6DDV - chains B and A of the 3 polymer chains in the assembly; structure by X-ray diffraction, 2.05 A resolution.

[Chain B]
Name: Anti-MICA Fab fragment heavy chain clone 6E1
Organism: Mus musculus
Notes: antibody fragment or engineered binder
Chain sequence (226 residues; numbered 1 to 217 plus 9 insertion-coded residues; the number before each row is that of its first residue; a row labelled like 82A-82C holds insertion residues (82A, then the next letters in order)):
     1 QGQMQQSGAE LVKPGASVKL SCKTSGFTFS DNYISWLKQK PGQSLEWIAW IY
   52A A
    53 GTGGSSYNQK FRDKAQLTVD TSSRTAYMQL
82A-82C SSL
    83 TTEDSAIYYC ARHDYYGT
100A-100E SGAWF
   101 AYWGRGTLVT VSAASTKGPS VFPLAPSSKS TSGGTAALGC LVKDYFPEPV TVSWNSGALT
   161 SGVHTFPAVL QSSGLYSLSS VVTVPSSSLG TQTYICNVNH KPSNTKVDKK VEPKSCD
Unresolved in the structure: 1, 215-217
Disulfides: Cys22-Cys92, Cys140-Cys196

[Chain A]
Name: Anti-MICA Fab fragment light chain clone 6E1
Organism: Mus musculus
Notes: antibody fragment or engineered binder
Chain sequence (219 residues; row label = number of the first residue in the row; a row labelled like 27A-27E holds insertion residues (27A, then the next letters in order)):
     1 DVLMTQTPLS LPVSLGDQAS ISCRSSQ
27A-27E HIVHS
    28 NENTYLEWYL QKPGQSPKLL IYKVSNRFSG VPDRFSGSGS GTDFTLKISR VEAEDLGVYY
    88 CFQGSHVPWT FGGGTKLEIK RTVAAPSVFI FPPSDEQLKS GTASVVCLLN NFYPREAKVQ
   148 WKVDNALQSG NSQESVTEQD SKDSTYSLSS TLTLSKADYE KHKVYACEVT HQGLSSPVTK
   208 SFNRGEC
Unresolved in the structure: 213-214
Disulfides: Cys23-Cys88, Cys134-Cys194

[How chain B and chain A interact]
Residue-residue contacts - 85 pairs, chain B then chain A:
  Leu37(B) with Phe98(A), hydrophobic
  Gln39(B) with Gln38(A), hydrogen bond; Tyr87(A)
  Gln43(B) with Tyr87(A)
  Ser44(B) with Tyr87(A); Phe98(A); Gly99(A), hydrogen bond (side chain-backbone); Gly100(A)
  Leu45(B) with Tyr87(A), hydrophobic; Phe98(A)
  Glu46(B) with Phe98(A)
  Trp47(B) with Trp96(A); Phe98(A)
  Trp50(B) with Trp96(A)
  Asn60(B) with Pro95(A)
  Tyr91(B) with Gln38(A), hydrogen bond; Ser43(A)
  Thr100(B) with Tyr49(A); Phe55(A)
  Ser100A(B) with Tyr49(A); Lys50(A)
  Gly100B(B) with Tyr32(A); Glu34(A); Tyr49(A); Lys50(A)
  Ala100C(B) with Glu34(A); Leu46(A), hydrophobic; Tyr49(A), hydrophobic
  Trp100D(B) with Tyr32(A); Glu34(A), hydrogen bond (backbone-side chain); Trp96(A)
  Phe100E(B) with Tyr36(A), hydrogen bond (backbone-side chain); Leu46(A); Phe89(A), hydrophobic; Phe98(A), hydrophobic
  Ala101(B) with Leu46(A), hydrophobic; Phe55(A)
  Tyr102(B) with Phe55(A)
  Trp103(B) with Tyr36(A); Ser43(A); Pro44(A), hydrogen bond (side chain-backbone)
  Gly104(B) with Ser43(A)
  Val121(B) with Glu123(A)
  Phe122(B) with Ser121(A); Glu123(A); Gln124(A)
  Pro123(B) with Ser121(A)
  Leu124(B) with Phe118(A); Val133(A), hydrophobic
  Ala125(B) with Phe118(A)
  Lys129(B) with Phe116(A); Ile117(A), hydrogen bond (backbone-backbone); Lys207(A); Ser208(A), hydrogen bond (side chain-backbone)
  Ser130(B) with Phe116(A); Ile117(A); Phe118(A)
  Thr131(B) with Phe116(A)
  Ser132(B) with Ser114(A); Phe116(A)
  Ala137(B) with Phe116(A), hydrophobic; Phe118(A); Leu135(A), hydrophobic
  Leu138(B) with Phe118(A), hydrophobic
  Leu141(B) with Ser131(A)
  Lys143(B) with Gln124(A); Ser131(A)
  His164(B) with Asn137(A), hydrogen bond; Asn138(A); Ser174(A)
  Phe166(B) with Leu135(A), hydrophobic; Ser162(A); Ser174(A); Leu175(A); Ser176(A)
  Pro167(B) with Ser162(A), hydrogen bond (backbone-side chain); Val163(A)
  Val169(B) with Gln160(A); Glu161(A)
  Leu170(B) with Gln160(A)
  Gln171(B) with Gln160(A)
  Ser179(B) with Ser176(A), hydrogen bond
  Val181(B) with Leu135(A), hydrophobic
  Thr183(B) with Asn137(A)
  Lys209(B) with Glu123(A), salt bridge
Other interface residues (no listed pair), chain B (46 interface residues in all): Ser35, Ser128, Thr165
Other interface residues (no listed pair), chain A (44 interface residues in all): Gln42, Gly91, Val94, Thr129, Thr164, Phe209

[Overview]
46 residues of chain B and 44 residues of chain A are in contact; the contacts include 11 hydrogen bonds and 1
salt bridge. Polar pairs include Lys209(B)-Glu123(A), Gln39(B)-Gln38(A) and Ser44(B)-Gly99(A).
Chain B is Anti-MICA Fab fragment heavy chain clone 6E1 and chain A is Anti-MICA Fab fragment light chain
clone 6E1, both from Mus musculus; the structure, Crystal Structure Analysis of the Epitope of an Anti-MICA
Antibody, was determined by X-ray diffraction, deposited together with 6DDR.
